Entry 7DS0 (X-ray diffraction, 1.69 A resolution); this record covers chain A.

== Chain A ==
Name: CMP/dCMP-type deaminase domain-containing protein
Source organism: Aspergillus oryzae RIB40
UniProtKB: Q2UFA9 (Q2UFA9_ASPOR); residues 1-188 here = UniProt positions 1-188
Chain sequence (196 residues; row label = number of the first residue in the row):
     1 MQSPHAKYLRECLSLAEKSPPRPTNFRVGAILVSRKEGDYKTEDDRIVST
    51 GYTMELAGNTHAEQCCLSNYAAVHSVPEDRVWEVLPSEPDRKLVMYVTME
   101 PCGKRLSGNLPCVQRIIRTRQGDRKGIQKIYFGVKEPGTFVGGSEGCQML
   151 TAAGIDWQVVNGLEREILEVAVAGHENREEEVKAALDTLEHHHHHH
Unresolved in the structure: 1-3, 139-143, 190-196
Construct notes: expression tag (189-196)
Ion coordination: Zn2+: His61, Cys102, Cys112
What the authors report for this chain:
  - conformationally variable residues (order/disorder transition): Thr139 to Gly143
  - catalytic residues: Glu63 (proposed by the authors, not directly observed)
  - specificity-determining residues: Arg105, Glu136 (proposed by the authors, not directly observed)

== In short ==
The Zn2+ site is built by His61, Cys102 and Cys112. From the paper: the catalytic residue Glu63; specificity
determinants Arg105 and Glu136.
Chain A is CMP/dCMP-type deaminase domain-containing protein (Aspergillus oryzae RIB40); the structure,
Crystal structure of Aspergillus oryzae Rib2 deaminase (C-terminal deletion mutant) at pH 6.5, was determined
by X-ray diffraction, deposited together with 7DRY, 7DRZ and 7DS1.
